PDB entry 6TYL | X-ray diffraction, 3.30 A resolution | chains A and E of the 5 polymer chains in the assembly

Chain A:
Protein: Resistance to inhibitors of cholinesterase 8 homolog A (C. elegans)
Source organism: Rattus norvegicus
UniProt: B1H241 (B1H241_RAT); residue numbers follow UniProt; this construct covers 1-491
Amino-acid sequence (492 residues; numbered 0 to 491; the number before each row is that of its first residue; numbering starts at 0):
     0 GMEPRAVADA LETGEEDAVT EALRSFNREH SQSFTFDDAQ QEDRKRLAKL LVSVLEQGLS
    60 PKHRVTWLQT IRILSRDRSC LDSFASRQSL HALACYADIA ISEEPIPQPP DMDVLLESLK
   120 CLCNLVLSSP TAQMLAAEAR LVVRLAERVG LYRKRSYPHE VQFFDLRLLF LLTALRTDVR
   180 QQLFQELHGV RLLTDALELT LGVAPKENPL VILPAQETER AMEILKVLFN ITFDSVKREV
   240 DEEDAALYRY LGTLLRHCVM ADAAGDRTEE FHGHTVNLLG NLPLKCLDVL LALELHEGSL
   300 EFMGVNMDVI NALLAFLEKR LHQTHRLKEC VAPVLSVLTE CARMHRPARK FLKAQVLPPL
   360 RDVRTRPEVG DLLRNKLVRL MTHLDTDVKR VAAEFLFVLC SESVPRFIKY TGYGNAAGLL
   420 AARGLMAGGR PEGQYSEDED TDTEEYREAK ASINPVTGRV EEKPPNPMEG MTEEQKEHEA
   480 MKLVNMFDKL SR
Unresolved in the structure: 0, 423-429
Differences from the reference sequence: expression tag (0); engineered mutation Phe232 (Tyr in B1H241)
Modified / non-standard residues: Ser435 (phosphoserine; SEP); Thr440 (phosphothreonine; TPO)
What the authors report for this chain:
  - post-translational modification sites: Ser435, Thr440
  - mutagenesis - Y412A: unchanged catalytic activity with Guanine nucleotide-binding protein G(i) subunit alpha-1
  - mutagenesis - A415W, E478A, E478K, L482D: decreased catalytic activity with Guanine nucleotide-binding protein G(i) subunit alpha-1

Chain E:
Protein: Nanobody B
Source organism: Lama glama
Notes: antibody fragment or engineered binder
Amino-acid sequence (131 residues; each row starts with the number of its first residue):
     1 QVQLQESGGG LVQAGGSLRL SCAASGGIVH ISSMGWFRQA PGKQRELVAT SPSNGDIRYA
    61 DSVKGRFTLS RDNAKNTVSL QMNSLEPEDT AVYYCHSFLR HTASASYNNY YGQGTQVTVS
   121 SHHHHHHEPE A
Unresolved in the structure: 1-2, 72-77, 99-105, 122-131
Disulfides: Cys22-Cys95

Interface between chain A and chain E:
Pairs across the interface - 11 pairs, chain A then chain E:
  Glu2(A) - Pro52(E)
  Glu2(A) - Asn54(E)
  Arg4(A) - Arg58(E)
  Phe33(A) - Tyr107(E)
  Phe35(A) - Ser33(E)
  Phe35(A) - His96(E)
  Phe35(A) - Phe98(E)  hydrophobic
  Asp36(A) - Asn109(E)
  Asp36(A) - Tyr111(E)  hydrogen bond
  Asp37(A) - Phe37(E)
  Ala38(A) - Thr50(E)
Interface residues without a listed pair, chain A (9 interface residues in all): Met1, Thr34
Interface residues without a listed pair, chain E (14 interface residues in all): Leu47, Tyr59, Ser97

Overview:
9 residues of chain A and 14 residues of chain E are in contact, with 1 hydrogen bond. Its one hydrogen-bonded
contact is Asp36(A)-Tyr111(E). The paper reports that A415W, E478A and E478K of chain A, among others, reduce
catalytic activity with Guanine nucleotide-binding protein G(i) subunit alpha-1; modification sites Ser435(A)
and Thr440(A); 5 substitutions were tested in all.
Here chain A is Resistance to inhibitors of cholinesterase 8 homolog A (C. elegans) (Rattus norvegicus) and
chain E is Nanobody B (Lama glama). Entry 6TYL (Crystal structure of mammalian Ric-8A:Galpha(i):nanobody
complex) was determined by X-ray diffraction together with 6UKT from the same study.
